PDB entry 7PMK | electron microscopy, 3.20 A resolution | chains 3 and I of the 22 polymer chains in the assembly

# Chain 3
Molecule: DNA replication licensing factor MCM3
Source organism: Saccharomyces cerevisiae
Notes: EC 3.6.4.12
UniProt: P24279 (MCM3_YEAST); numbering as in UniProt (aligned over 1-971)
Amino-acid sequence (1009 residues; numbered -37 to 971; the number before each row is that of its first residue; numbers below 1 keep their minus sign (Met-37 is residue -37)):
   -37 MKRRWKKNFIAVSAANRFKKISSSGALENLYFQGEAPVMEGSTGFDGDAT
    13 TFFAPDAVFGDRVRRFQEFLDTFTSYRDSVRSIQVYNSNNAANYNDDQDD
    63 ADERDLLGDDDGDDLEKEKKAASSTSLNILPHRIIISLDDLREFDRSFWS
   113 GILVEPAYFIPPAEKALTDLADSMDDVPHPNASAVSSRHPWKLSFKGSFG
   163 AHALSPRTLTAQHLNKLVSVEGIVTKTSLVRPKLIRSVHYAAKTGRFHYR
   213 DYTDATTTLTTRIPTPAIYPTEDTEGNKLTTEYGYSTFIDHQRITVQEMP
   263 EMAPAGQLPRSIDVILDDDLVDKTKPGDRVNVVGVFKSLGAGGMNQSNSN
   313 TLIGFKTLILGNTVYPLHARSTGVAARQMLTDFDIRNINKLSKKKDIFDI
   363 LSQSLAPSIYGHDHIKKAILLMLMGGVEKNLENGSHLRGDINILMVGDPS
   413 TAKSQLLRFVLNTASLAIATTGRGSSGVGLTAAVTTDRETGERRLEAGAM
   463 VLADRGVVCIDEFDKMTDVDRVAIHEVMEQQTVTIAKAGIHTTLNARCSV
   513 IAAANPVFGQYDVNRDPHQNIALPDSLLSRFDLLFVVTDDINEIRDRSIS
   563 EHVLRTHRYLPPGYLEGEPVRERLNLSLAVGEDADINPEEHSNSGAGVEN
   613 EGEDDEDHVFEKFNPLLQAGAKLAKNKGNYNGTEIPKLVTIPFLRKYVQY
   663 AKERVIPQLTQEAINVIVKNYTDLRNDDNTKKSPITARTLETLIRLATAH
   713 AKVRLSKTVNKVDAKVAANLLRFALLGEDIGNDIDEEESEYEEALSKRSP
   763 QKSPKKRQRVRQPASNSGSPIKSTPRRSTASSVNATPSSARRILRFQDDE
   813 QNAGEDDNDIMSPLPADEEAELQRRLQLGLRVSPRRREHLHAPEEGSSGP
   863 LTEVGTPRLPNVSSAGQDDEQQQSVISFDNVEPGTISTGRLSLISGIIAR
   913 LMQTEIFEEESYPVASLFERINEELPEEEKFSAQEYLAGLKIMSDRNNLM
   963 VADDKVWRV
Unresolved in the structure: -37 to 14, 57-89, 139-150, 333-336, 584-647, 690-695, 741-971
Differences from the reference sequence: initiating methionine (-37); expression tag (-36 to 0)
Curated features (UniProtKB/Swiss-Prot):
  - motif: Ser541 to Asp544 (Arginine finger)
  - binding site (ATP): Gly409 to Ser416
  - modified residue: Ser761 (Phosphoserine), Ser777 (Phosphoserine), Ser781 (Phosphoserine), Thr868 (Phosphothreonine)
Ligand contacts:
  - AMP-PNP (ANP; phosphoaminophosphonic acid-adenylate ester): Ser370, Ile371, Tyr372, His374, Asp410, Pro411, Ser412, Thr413, Ala414, Lys415, Ser416, Gln417, Glu474, Asn517, Ile561, His564, Val565
  - Mg2+ (MG): Ser416, Asp473, Glu474

# Chain I
Molecule: Leading strand template DNA
Sequence (115 nucleotides; each row starts with the number of its first residue):
     1 GGGGGGGGGGGGGGGGGGGGGGGGGGGGGGGGGGGGGGGGGGGGGGGGGG
    51 GGGGGGGGGGGGGGGGGGGGGGGGGGGGGGGGGGGGGGGGGGGGGGGGGG
   101 TTTTTGGGGGGGGGG
Unresolved in the structure: 22-100

# How chain 3 and chain I interact
Pairs across the interface (8; chain 3 residue first):
  Ser438(3) - DT104(I)  hydrogen bond to the phosphate
  Val440(3) - DT103(I)  phosphate contact
  Val440(3) - DT104(I)  phosphate contact
  Gly441(3) - DT104(I)  phosphate contact
  Val446(3) - DT103(I)  hydrogen bond to the phosphate
  Arg455(3) - DT101(I)  sugar contact
  Lys499(3) - DT103(I)  salt bridge to the phosphate
  Ala500(3) - DT102(I)  phosphate contact
Also at the interface, not in a pair above, chain 3 (8 interface residues in all): Ala445

# Summary
Chain 3 and chain I form an interface of 8 and 4 residues respectively; the contacts include 2 hydrogen bonds
and 1 salt bridge. Polar contacts include Ser438(3)-DT104(I), Val446(3)-DT103(I) and Lys499(3)-DT103(I). Chain
3 binds AMP-PNP and Mg2+.
Here chain 3 is DNA replication licensing factor MCM3 (Saccharomyces cerevisiae) and chain I is Leading strand
template DNA. Entry 7PMK (S. cerevisiae replisome-SCF(Dia2) complex bound to double-stranded DNA (conformation
I)) was determined by electron microscopy together with 7PMN from the same study.
